Entry 5DXG (X-ray diffraction, 1.86 A resolution); this record covers chains A and C of the 4 polymer chains in the assembly.

== Chain A ==
Molecule: Estrogen receptor
From: Homo sapiens
UniProt: P03372 (ESR1_HUMAN); residue numbers follow UniProt; this construct covers 297-554
Sequence (261 residues; each row starts with the number of its first residue):
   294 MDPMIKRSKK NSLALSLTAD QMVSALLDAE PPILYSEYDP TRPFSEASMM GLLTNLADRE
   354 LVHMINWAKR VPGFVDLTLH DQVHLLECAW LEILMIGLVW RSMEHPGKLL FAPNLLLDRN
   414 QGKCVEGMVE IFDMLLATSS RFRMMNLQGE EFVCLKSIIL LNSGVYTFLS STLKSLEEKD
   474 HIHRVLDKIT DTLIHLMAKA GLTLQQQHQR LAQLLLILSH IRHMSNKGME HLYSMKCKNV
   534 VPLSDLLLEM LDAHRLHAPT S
Disordered / not traced: 294-306, 461-471, 549-554
Modified / non-standard residues: C381 (S-methyl-thio-cysteine; SCH); C417 (S-methyl-thio-cysteine; SCH); C530 (S-methyl-thio-cysteine; SCH)
Construct notes: initiating methionine (294); expression tag (295-296); engineered mutation S537 (Tyr in P03372)
Small-molecule neighbours: estradiol (EST): M343, L346, L349, A350, E353, L384, L387, M388, L391, R394, F404, M421, I424, L428, G521, H524, L525

== Chain C ==
Molecule: Stapled Peptide SRC2-P5
Sequence (13 residues; each row starts with the number of its first residue):
     1 XHKXLHRXLQ DSX
Disordered / not traced: 1
Modified / non-standard residues: ACE (acetyl group) at position 1, MH8 ((2S)-2-amino-2-methylhept-6-enoic acid) at position 4, MH8 ((2S)-2-amino-2-methylhept-6-enoic acid) at position 8, NH2 (amino group) at position 13

== Chain A / chain C interface ==
Contacting residue pairs - 22 pairs, chain A then chain C:
  I358(A) - L5(C)  hydrophobic
  I358(A) - L9(C)  hydrophobic
  K362(A) - L9(C)  hydrogen bond (side chain-backbone)
  K362(A) - D11(C)
  K362(A) - S12(C)
  L372(A) - H6(C)
  L372(A) - Q10(C)
  H373(A) - H2(C)
  H373(A) - H6(C)
  Q375(A) - L9(C)
  V376(A) - K3(C)
  V376(A) - L5(C)
  V376(A) - H6(C)
  V376(A) - L9(C)  hydrophobic
  L379(A) - L9(C)  hydrophobic
  E380(A) - K3(C)  salt bridge
  D538(A) - MH8_4(C)
  L539(A) - MH8_4(C)
  L539(A) - MH8_8(C)
  E542(A) - K3(C)
  E542(A) - MH8_4(C)  hydrogen bond (side chain-backbone)
  M543(A) - L5(C)  hydrophobic
Other interface residues (no listed pair), chain A (15 interface residues in all): V355, N359, F367

== In short ==
15 residues of chain A face 10 of chain C across their interface, with 2 hydrogen bonds and 1 salt bridge.
Among the polar pairs are E380(A)-K3(C), K362(A)-L9(C) and E542(A)-MH8_4(C). Chain A binds estradiol.
Here chain A is Estrogen receptor (Homo sapiens) and chain C is Stapled Peptide SRC2-P5. Entry 5DXG (Estrogen
Receptor Alpha Ligand Binding Domain Y537S Mutant in Complex with Stapled Peptide SRC2-P5) was determined by
X-ray diffraction, deposited together with 5DXE, 5DXB, 5DX3 and 5HYR.
